4C3H - chains A and H of the 14 polymer chains in the assembly; structure by X-ray diffraction, 3.27 A resolution.

# Chain A
Name: DNA-directed RNA polymerase I subunit RPA190
From: Saccharomyces cerevisiae
Notes: EC 2.7.7.6
UniProt: P10964 (RPA1_YEAST); residues 1-1664 here = UniProt positions 1-1664
Chain sequence (1664 residues; each row starts with the number of its first residue):
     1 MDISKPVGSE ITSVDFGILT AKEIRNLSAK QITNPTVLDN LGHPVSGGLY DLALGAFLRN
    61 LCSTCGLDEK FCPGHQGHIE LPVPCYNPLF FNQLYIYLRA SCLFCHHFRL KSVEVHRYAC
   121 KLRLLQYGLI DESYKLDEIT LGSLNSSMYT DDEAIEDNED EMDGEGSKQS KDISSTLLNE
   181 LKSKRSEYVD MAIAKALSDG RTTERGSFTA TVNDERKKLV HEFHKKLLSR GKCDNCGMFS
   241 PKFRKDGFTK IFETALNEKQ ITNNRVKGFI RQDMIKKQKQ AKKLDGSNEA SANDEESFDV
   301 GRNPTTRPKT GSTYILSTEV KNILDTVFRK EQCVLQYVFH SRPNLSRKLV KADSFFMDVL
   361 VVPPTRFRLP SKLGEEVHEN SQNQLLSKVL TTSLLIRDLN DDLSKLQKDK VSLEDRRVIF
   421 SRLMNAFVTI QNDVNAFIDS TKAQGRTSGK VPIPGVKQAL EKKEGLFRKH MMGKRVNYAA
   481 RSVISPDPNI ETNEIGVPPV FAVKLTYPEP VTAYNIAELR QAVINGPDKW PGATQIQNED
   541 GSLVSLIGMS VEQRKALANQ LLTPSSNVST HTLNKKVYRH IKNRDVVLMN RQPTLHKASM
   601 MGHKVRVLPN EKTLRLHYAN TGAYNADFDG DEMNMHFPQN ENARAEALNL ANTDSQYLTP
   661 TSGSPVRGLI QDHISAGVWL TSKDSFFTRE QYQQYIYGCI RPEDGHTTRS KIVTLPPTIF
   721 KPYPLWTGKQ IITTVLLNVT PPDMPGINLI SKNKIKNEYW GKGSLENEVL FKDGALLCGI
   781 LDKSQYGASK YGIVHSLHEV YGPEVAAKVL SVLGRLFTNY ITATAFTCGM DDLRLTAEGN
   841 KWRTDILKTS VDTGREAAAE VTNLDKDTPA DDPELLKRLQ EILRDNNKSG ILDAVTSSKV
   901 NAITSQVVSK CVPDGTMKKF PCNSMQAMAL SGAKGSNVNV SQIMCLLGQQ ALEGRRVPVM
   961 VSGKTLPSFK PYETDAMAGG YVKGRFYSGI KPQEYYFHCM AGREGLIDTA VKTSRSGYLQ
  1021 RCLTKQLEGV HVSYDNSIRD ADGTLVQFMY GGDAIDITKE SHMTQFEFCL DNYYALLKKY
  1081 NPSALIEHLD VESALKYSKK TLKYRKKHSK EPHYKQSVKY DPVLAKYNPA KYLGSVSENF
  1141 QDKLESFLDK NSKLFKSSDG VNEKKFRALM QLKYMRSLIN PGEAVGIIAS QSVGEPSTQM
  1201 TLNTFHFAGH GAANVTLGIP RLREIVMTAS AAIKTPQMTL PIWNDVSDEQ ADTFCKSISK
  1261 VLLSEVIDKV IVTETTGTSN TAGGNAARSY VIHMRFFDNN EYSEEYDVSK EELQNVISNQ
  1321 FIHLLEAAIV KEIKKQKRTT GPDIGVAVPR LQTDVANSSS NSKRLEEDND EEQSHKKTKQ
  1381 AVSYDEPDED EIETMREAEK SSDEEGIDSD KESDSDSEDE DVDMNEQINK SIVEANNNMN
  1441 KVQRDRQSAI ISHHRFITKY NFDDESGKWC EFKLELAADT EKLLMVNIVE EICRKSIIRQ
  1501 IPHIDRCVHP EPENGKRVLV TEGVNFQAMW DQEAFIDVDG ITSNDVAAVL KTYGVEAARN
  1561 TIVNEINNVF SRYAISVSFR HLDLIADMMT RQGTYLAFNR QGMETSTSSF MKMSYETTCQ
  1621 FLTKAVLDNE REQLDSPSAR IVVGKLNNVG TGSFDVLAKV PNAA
Not modelled in the structure: 142-171, 276-311, 407-409, 448-450, 1154-1159, 1206-1213, 1279-1286, 1353-1360, 1400-1437, 1664
Curated features (UniProtKB/Swiss-Prot):
  - region: Pro992 to Glu1004 (Bridging helix)
  - binding site (Zn(2+)): Cys62, Cys65, Cys72, His75, Cys102, Cys105, Cys233, Cys236
  - binding site (Mg(2+)): Asp627, Asp629, Asp631
  - modified residue (Phosphoserine): Ser889, Ser1636
Ion coordination: Zn2+ site 1: Cys62, Cys65, Cys72, His75; Zn2+ site 2: Cys102, Cys105, Cys233, Cys236

# Chain H
Name: DNA-directed RNA polymerases I, II, and III subunit rpabc 3
From: Saccharomyces cerevisiae
UniProt: P20436 (RPAB3_YEAST); residues 1-146 here = UniProt positions 1-146
Chain sequence (146 residues; numbered 1 to 146; the number before each row is that of its first residue):
     1 MSNTLFDDIF QVSEVDPGRY NKVCRIEAAS TTQDQCKLTL DINVELFPVA AQDSLTVTIA
    61 SSLNLEDTPA NDSSATRSWR PPQAGDRSLA DDYDYVMYGT AYKFEEVSKD LIAVYYSFGG
   121 LLMRLEGNYR NLNNLKQENA YLLIRR
Not modelled in the structure: 1-2, 65-74
Curated features (UniProtKB/Swiss-Prot):
  - region: Asp16 to Thr39 (Non-specific ssDNA binding)
  - modified residue: Ser2 (N-acetylserine), Thr68 (Phosphothreonine)

# Chain A / chain H interface
Pairs across the interface - 66 pairs, chain A then chain H:
  Ser682(A) with Tyr20(H)
  Lys683(A) with Tyr20(H); Val23(H); Asp41(H), salt bridge; Gly120(H)
  Asp684(A) with Tyr20(H); Asn21(H), hydrogen bond (side chain-backbone); Lys22(H), hydrogen bond (side chain-backbone); Val23(H), hydrogen bond (side chain-backbone)
  Phe686(A) with Val23(H), hydrophobic; Asn43(H); Leu121(H), hydrophobic
  Arg689(A) with Trp79(H); Pro81(H)
  Pro716(A) with Trp79(H), hydrophobic; Tyr98(H), hydrophobic
  Pro717(A) with Trp79(H); Tyr98(H)
  Thr718(A) with Met97(H); Tyr98(H), hydrogen bond (backbone-backbone); Phe118(H); Gly119(H)
  Ile719(A) with Asn43(H); Leu46(H), hydrophobic; Tyr95(H); Val96(H)
  Phe720(A) with Trp79(H); Val96(H), hydrogen bond (backbone-backbone); Tyr98(H), hydrophobic; Tyr141(H), hydrophobic
  Lys721(A) with Ala90(H), hydrogen bond (side chain-backbone); Asp91(H); Tyr93(H), hydrogen bond (side chain-backbone); Asp94(H); Tyr95(H); Val96(H), hydrogen bond (backbone-backbone)
  Pro722(A) with Leu46(H), hydrophobic; Asp94(H)
  Pro724(A) with Trp79(H), hydrophobic
  Leu725(A) with Asn43(H); Leu46(H), hydrophobic
  Trp726(A) with Trp79(H), hydrophobic
  Thr727(A) with Gly119(H), hydrogen bond (side chain-backbone)
  Lys729(A) with Gly120(H)
  Trp760(A) with Gly18(H); Tyr20(H)
  Gly761(A) with Gly18(H)
  Lys762(A) with Glu14(H), salt bridge; Asp16(H); Arg25(H); Glu27(H), salt bridge
  Gly763(A) with Arg25(H)
  Leu765(A) with Leu122(H), hydrophobic
  Glu766(A) with Tyr20(H), hydrogen bond
  Leu770(A) with Tyr102(H), hydrophobic
  Lys772(A) with Ala101(H); Tyr102(H); Glu138(H), salt bridge
  Asp773(A) with Glu138(H)
  Leu777(A) with Thr100(H); Ser117(H), hydrogen bond (backbone-side chain); Gly120(H), hydrogen bond (backbone-backbone); Leu122(H)
  Lys919(A) with Arg19(H)
  Phe920(A) with Arg19(H)
  Pro921(A) with Arg19(H)
Interface residues without a listed pair, chain A (33 interface residues in all): Tyr723, Tyr759, Cys778

# Overview
Chain A and chain H form an interface of 33 and 34 residues respectively, with 12 hydrogen bonds and 4 salt
bridges. Polar contacts include Lys683(A)-Asp41(H), Lys762(A)-Glu14(H) and Lys762(A)-Glu27(H). Curated
annotation (UniProt) lists 8 Zn2+-binding residues and 3 Mg2+-binding residues on chain A.
Here chain A is DNA-directed RNA polymerase I subunit RPA190 and chain H is DNA-directed RNA polymerases I,
II, and III subunit rpabc 3, both from Saccharomyces cerevisiae. Entry 4C3H (Structure of 14-subunit RNA
polymerase I at 3.27 A resolution, crystal form C2-93) was determined by X-ray diffraction, deposited together
with 4C3I and 4C3J.
